4U80 - chain A; structure by X-ray diffraction, 2.80 A resolution.

Chain A:
Molecule: Dual specificity mitogen-activated protein kinase kinase 1
Source organism: Homo sapiens
Notes: EC 2.7.12.2; fragment: Kinase domain
UniProtKB: Q02750 (MP2K1_HUMAN); numbering as in UniProt (aligned over 62-393)
Amino-acid sequence (341 residues; numbered 61 to 401; the number before each row is that of its first residue):
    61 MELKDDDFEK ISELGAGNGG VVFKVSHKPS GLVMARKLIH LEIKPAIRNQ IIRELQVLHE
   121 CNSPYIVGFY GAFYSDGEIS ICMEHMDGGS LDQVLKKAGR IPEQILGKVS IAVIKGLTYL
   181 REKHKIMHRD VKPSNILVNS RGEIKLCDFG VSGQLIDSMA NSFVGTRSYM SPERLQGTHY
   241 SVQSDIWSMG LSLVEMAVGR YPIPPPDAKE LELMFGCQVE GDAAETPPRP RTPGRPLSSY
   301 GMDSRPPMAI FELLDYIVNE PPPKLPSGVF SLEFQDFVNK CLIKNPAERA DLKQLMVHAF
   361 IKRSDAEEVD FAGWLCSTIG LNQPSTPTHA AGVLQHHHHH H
Disordered / not traced: 221-223, 276-305, 380-401
Construct notes: initiating methionine (61); expression tag (394-401)
Ion coordination: Mg2+: Asn-195, Asp-208 (together with AMP-PNP)
Residues lining bound ligands:
  - 3EX (3-[(4-cyclopropyl-2-fluorophenyl)amino]-N-(2-hydroxyethoxy)furo[3,2-c]pyridine-2-carboxamide): Gly-77, Asn-78, Gly-79, Gly-80, Lys-97, Leu-115, Leu-118, Val-127, Gly-128, Phe-129, Ile-141, Met-143, Cys-207, Asp-208, Phe-209, Gly-210, Val-211, Ser-212, Leu-215, Ile-216, Met-219
  - AMP-PNP (ANP; phosphoaminophosphonic acid-adenylate ester): Leu-74, Gly-75, Ala-76, Gly-77, Asn-78, Gly-80, Val-81, Val-82, Ala-95, Lys-97, Val-127, Met-143, Glu-144, His-145, Met-146, Ser-150, Asp-152, Gln-153, Asp-190, Lys-192, Ser-194, Asn-195, Leu-197, Asp-208
Curated features (UniProtKB/Swiss-Prot):
  - region: Glu-270 to Pro-307 (RAF1-binding)
  - active site: Asp-190 (Proton acceptor)
  - binding site (ATP): Leu-74 to Val-82, Lys-97, Met-143 to Met-146, Ser-150 to Gln-153, Lys-192 to Asn-195, Asp-208
  - binding site (U0126): Lys-97, Asp-208 to Val-211
  - binding site (K-252a): Glu-144 to Met-146, Ser-194
  - modified residue: Ser-218 (Phosphoserine), Ser-222 (Phosphoserine), Thr-286 (Phosphothreonine), Thr-292 (Phosphothreonine), Ser-298 (Phosphoserine)
  - natural variant: Gly-128 (G128V: In CFC3), Tyr-130 (Y130C: In CFC3)
  - mutagenesis: Lys-97 (K97A: Loss of catalytic activity. Strongly reduces phosphorylation upon UV irradiation; K97R: Loss of catalytic activity. No effect on BRAF-KSR1 or BRAF-KSR2 dimerization), Ser-150 (S150A: No loss of activity), Ser-212 (S212A: No loss of activity), Ser-218 (S218A: Loss of catalytic activity. No effect on BRAF-KSR1 dimerization; when associated with A-222; S218D: No effect on BRAF-KSR1 dimerization; when associated with D-222), Met-219 (M219V: Increases interaction with KSR1 and BRAF; M219W: Increases interaction with KSR1 and BRAF; when associated with L-220), Ala-220 (A220L: Increases interaction with KSR1 and BRAF; when associated with w-219), Asn-221 (N221Y: Increases interaction with KSR1 and BRAF), Ser-222 (S222A: Loss of catalytic activity. No effect on BRAF-KSR1 dimerization; when associated with A-218; S222D: No effect on BRAF-KSR1 dimerization; when associated with D-218), Phe-311 (F311S: Loss of interaction with BRAF and KSR1. Loss of BRAF-KSR1 dimerization)

In short:
Chain A binds AMP-PNP and compound 3EX. Asn-195 and Asp-208 form the Mg2+ site. UniProt lists active-site
residue Asp-190, 23 ATP-binding residues, 5 U0126-binding residues and 4 K-252a-binding residues.
Chain A is Dual specificity mitogen-activated protein kinase kinase 1 (Homo sapiens); the structure, MEK 1
kinase bound to G799, was determined by X-ray diffraction (same publication as 4U7Z and 4U81).
